7A24 - chains J and H of the 34 polymer chains in the assembly; structure by electron microscopy, 3.80 A resolution.

[Chain J]
Protein: Nad3m
From: Brassica oleracea
Sequence (119 residues; row label = number of the first residue in the row):
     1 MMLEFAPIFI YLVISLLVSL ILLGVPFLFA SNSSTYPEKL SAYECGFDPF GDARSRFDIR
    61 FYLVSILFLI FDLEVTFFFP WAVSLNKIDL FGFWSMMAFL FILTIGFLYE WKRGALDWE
Disordered / not traced: 1, 35-54, 118-119

[Chain H]
Protein: Nad1m
From: Brassica oleracea
Sequence (325 residues; numbered 1 to 325; the number before each row is that of its first residue):
     1 MYIAVPAEIL GIILPLLLGV AFLVLAERKV MAFVQRRKGP DVVGSFGLLQ PLADGLKLIL
    61 KEPISPSSAN FFLFRMAPVA TFMLSLVAWA VVPFDYGMVL SDLNIGLLYL FAISSLGVYG
   121 IIIAGWSSNS KYAFLGALRS AAQMVSYEVS IGLILITVLI CVGSCNLSEI VMAQKQIWFG
   181 IPLFPVLVMF FISCLAETNR APFDLPEAEA ELVAGYNVEY SSMGFALFFL GEYANMILMS
   241 GLCTLFFLGG WLPILDLPIF KKIPGSIWFS IKVLFFLFLY IWVRAAFPRY RYDQLMGLGW
   301 KVFLPLSLAW VVSVSGLLVT FQWLP
Disordered / not traced: 1-6, 325
Ligand contacts: phosphatidylethanolamine (PEV; (1S)-2-{[(2-aminoethoxy)(hydroxy)phosphoryl]oxy}-1-[(palmitoyloxy)methyl]ethyl stearate): V188, F191, I192, F203, L279, V283, F287, Y290, L298, V302, F303, L306

[How chain J and chain H interact]
Pairs across the interface (84):
  E4(J) - S101(H)
  E4(J) - D102(H)
  E4(J) - L103(H)
  E4(J) - N104(H)
  F5(J) - L103(H)  hydrophobic
  F5(J) - I105(H)  hydrophobic
  P7(J) - L100(H)
  P7(J) - S101(H)
  I8(J) - A90(H)  hydrophobic
  I8(J) - S101(H)
  I8(J) - L103(H)  hydrophobic
  I8(J) - Y109(H)  hydrophobic
  I10(J) - I9(H)  hydrophobic
  Y11(J) - I9(H)  hydrophobic
  Y11(J) - I12(H)
  Y11(J) - I13(H)
  Y11(J) - L86(H)  hydrogen bond (side chain-backbone)
  Y11(J) - V87(H)  hydrophobic
  Y11(J) - L100(H)  hydrophobic
  L12(J) - M83(H)
  L12(J) - V87(H)  hydrophobic
  I14(J) - I9(H)  hydrophobic
  S15(J) - I13(H)
  S15(J) - M83(H)
  V18(J) - I13(H)  hydrophobic
  S19(J) - V79(H)
  L22(J) - F82(H)  hydrophobic
  L22(J) - M223(H)
  L23(J) - R75(H)
  L23(J) - M76(H)  hydrophobic
  V25(J) - I59(H)  hydrophobic
  P26(J) - M223(H)  hydrophobic
  F29(J) - I59(H)  hydrophobic
  A30(J) - L60(H)
  A30(J) - E62(H)
  S31(J) - E62(H)
  S34(J) - E62(H)
  S55(J) - K131(H)
  D58(J) - L135(H)
  F61(J) - L135(H)  hydrophobic
  F61(J) - L138(H)  hydrophobic
  F61(J) - R139(H)
  F61(J) - Y292(H)
  V64(J) - A142(H)  hydrophobic
  F68(J) - V145(H)
  F68(J) - V149(H)  hydrophobic
  F68(J) - W300(H)
  F71(J) - V149(H)  hydrophobic
  F71(J) - L304(H)  hydrophobic
  D72(J) - F111(H)
  V75(J) - L153(H)  hydrophobic
  F78(J) - L153(H)  hydrophobic
  F78(J) - I156(H)  hydrophobic
  F78(J) - V311(H)  hydrophobic
  F79(J) - L107(H)  hydrophobic
  F79(J) - L108(H)  hydrophobic
  F79(J) - I156(H)  hydrophobic
  F79(J) - L159(H)  hydrophobic
  W81(J) - I160(H)  hydrophobic
  W81(J) - V311(H)  hydrophobic
  W81(J) - S315(H)
  A82(J) - I156(H)  hydrophobic
  A82(J) - L159(H)  hydrophobic
  A82(J) - I160(H)  hydrophobic
  V83(J) - L159(H)  hydrophobic
  V83(J) - G163(H)
  V83(J) - C165(H)  hydrophobic
  L85(J) - L324(H)
  N86(J) - L324(H)
  L90(J) - V319(H)  hydrophobic
  F93(J) - S315(H)
  F93(J) - G316(H)
  M97(J) - V312(H)  hydrophobic
  L100(J) - L308(H)  hydrophobic
  L100(J) - V312(H)  hydrophobic
  L103(J) - L308(H)  hydrophobic
  F107(J) - W300(H)
  F107(J) - L304(H)  hydrophobic
  F107(J) - P305(H)  hydrophobic
  W111(J) - K301(H)
  W111(J) - P305(H)  hydrophobic
  L116(J) - W300(H)  hydrophobic
  L116(J) - K301(H)  hydrogen bond (backbone-side chain)
  D117(J) - K301(H)  salt bridge
Also at the interface, not in a pair above, chain J (47 interface residues in all): L20, S33, L67, T104
Also at the interface, not in a pair above, chain H (62 interface residues in all): A7, L10, L17, K61, W89, S115, G152, S164, S222, L227, M296, G297

[In short]
Chain J and chain H form an interface of 47 and 62 residues respectively; the contacts include 2 hydrogen
bonds and 1 salt bridge. Polar contacts include D117(J)-K301(H), Y11(J)-L86(H) and L116(J)-K301(H). Ligands of
chain H: phosphatidylethanolamine.
Here chain J is Nad3m and chain H is Nad1m, both from Brassica oleracea. Entry 7A24 (Assembly intermediate of
the plant mitochondrial complex I) was determined by electron microscopy together with 7A23 from the same
study.
